Entry 7ZRC (electron microscopy, 3.50 A resolution); this record covers chains B and G of the 9 polymer chains in the assembly.

[Chain B]
Molecule: Spike glycoprotein, Fibritin
Source organism: Severe acute respiratory syndrome coronavirus 2
UniProtKB: chimeric construct of P0DTC2, P10104: residues 1-1205 from P0DTC2 (SPIKE_SARS2) positions 1-1205 (same numbers); residues 1208-1234 from P10104 positions 458-484 (UniProt number = residue number - 750)
Sequence (1285 residues; numbered 1 to 1285; the number before each row is that of its first residue):
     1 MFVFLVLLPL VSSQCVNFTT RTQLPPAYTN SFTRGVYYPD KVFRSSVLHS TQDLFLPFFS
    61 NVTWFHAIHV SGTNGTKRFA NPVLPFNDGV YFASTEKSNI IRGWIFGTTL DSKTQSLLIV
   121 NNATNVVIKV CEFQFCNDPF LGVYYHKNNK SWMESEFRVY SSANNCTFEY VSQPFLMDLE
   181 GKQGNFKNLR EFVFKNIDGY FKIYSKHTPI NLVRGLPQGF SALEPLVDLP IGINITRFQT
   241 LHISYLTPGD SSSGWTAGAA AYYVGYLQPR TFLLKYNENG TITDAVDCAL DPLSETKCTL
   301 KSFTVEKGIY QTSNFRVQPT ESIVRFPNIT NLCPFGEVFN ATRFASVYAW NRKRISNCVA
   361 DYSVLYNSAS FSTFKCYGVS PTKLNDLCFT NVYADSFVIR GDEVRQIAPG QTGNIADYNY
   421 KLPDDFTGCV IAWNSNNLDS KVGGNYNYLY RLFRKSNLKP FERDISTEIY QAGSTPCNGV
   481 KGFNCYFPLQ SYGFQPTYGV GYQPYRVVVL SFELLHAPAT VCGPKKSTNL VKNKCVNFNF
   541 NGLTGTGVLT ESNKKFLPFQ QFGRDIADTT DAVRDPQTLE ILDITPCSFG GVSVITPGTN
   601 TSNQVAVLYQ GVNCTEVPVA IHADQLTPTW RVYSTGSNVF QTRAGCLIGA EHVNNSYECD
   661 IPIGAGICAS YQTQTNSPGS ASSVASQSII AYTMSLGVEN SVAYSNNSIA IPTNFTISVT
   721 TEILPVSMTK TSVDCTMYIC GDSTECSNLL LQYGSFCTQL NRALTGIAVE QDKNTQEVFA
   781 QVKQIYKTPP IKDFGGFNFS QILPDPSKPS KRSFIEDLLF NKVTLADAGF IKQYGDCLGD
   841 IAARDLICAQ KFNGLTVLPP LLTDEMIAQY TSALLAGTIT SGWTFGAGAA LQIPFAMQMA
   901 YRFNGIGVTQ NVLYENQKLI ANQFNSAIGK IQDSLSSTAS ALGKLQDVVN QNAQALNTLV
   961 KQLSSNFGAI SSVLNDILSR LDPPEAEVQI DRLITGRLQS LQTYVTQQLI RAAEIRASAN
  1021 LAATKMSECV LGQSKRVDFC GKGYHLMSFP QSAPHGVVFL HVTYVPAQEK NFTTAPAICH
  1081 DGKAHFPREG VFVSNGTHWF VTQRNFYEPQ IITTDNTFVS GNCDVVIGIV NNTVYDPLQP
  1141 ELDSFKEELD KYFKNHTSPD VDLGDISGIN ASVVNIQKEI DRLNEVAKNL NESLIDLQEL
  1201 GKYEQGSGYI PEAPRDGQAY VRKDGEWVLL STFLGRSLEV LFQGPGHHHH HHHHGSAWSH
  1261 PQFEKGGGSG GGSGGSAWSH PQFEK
Unresolved in the structure: 1-12, 73-74, 180-185, 187, 250-256, 620-637, 674-685, 825-851, 1145-1285
Cystine bridges: Cys15-Cys136, Cys131-Cys166, Cys288-Cys298, Cys333-Cys358, Cys376-Cys429, Cys388-Cys522, Cys477-Cys485, Cys535-Cys587, Cys614-Cys646, Cys659-Cys668, Cys735-Cys757, Cys740-Cys746, Cys1029-Cys1040, Cys1079-Cys1123
Covalently attached groups: N-acetylglucosamine (NAG) linked to Asn61, Asn165, Asn279, Asn328, Asn340, Asn613, Asn654, Asn706, Asn714, Asn798, Asn1071, Asn1095, Asn1131
Differences from the reference sequence: variant Phe18 (Leu in P0DTC2), Ala80 (Asp in P0DTC2), Gly215 (Asp in P0DTC2), Asn414 (Lys417 in P0DTC2), Lys481 (Glu484 in P0DTC2), Tyr498 (Asn501 in P0DTC2), Gly611 (Asp614 in P0DTC2), Val698 (Ala701 in P0DTC2); engineered mutation Ile243 (Arg246 in P0DTC2), Gly679 (Arg682 in P0DTC2), Ser680 (Arg683 in P0DTC2), Ser682 (Arg685 in P0DTC2), Pro983 (Lys986 in P0DTC2), Pro984 (Val987 in P0DTC2), Leu1229 (Phe479 in P10104); linker (1206-1207); expression tag (1235-1285)
UniProt features mapped onto this chain:
  - glycosylation (N-linked (GlcNAc...) asparagine): Asn17 (complex), Asn61 (hybrid), Asn74 (complex), Asn122 (hybrid), Asn149 (complex), Asn165 (complex), Asn234 (high mannose), Asn331 (complex), Asn603 (hybrid)

[Chain G]
Molecule: Omi-38 Fab Light Chain
Source organism: Homo sapiens
Notes: antibody fragment or engineered binder
Sequence (108 residues; numbered 1 to 108; the number before each row is that of its first residue):
     1 AIRMTQSPST LSASVGDRVT ITCRASQTIN SWLAWYQQKP GKAPKLLIYD ASNLESGVPS
    61 RFSGSGSGTE FTLTISSLQP DDFATYYCQQ YESYSPITFG QGTRLEIK
Cystine bridges: Cys23-Cys88

[Chain B / chain G interface]
Pairs across the interface (14):
  Thr342(B) - Trp32(G)
  Thr342(B) - Asp50(G)
  Arg343(B) - Trp32(G)
  Arg343(B) - Asp50(G)  salt bridge
  Arg343(B) - Tyr91(G)
  Asn437(B) - Asn30(G)  hydrogen bond (backbone-side chain)
  Leu438(B) - Asn30(G)
  Leu438(B) - Trp32(G)  hydrogen bond (backbone-side chain)
  Lys441(B) - Tyr91(G)  hydrogen bond (side chain-backbone)
  Lys441(B) - Glu92(G)
  Lys441(B) - Tyr94(G)
  Val442(B) - Ser93(G)
  Gly443(B) - Tyr94(G)
  Gly444(B) - Tyr94(G)
Interface residues without a listed pair, chain B (9 interface residues in all): Ser440
Interface residues without a listed pair, chain G (9 interface residues in all): Ser31, Ser95

[Overview]
Chain B and chain G each contribute 9 residues to their interface; the contacts include 3 hydrogen bonds and 1
salt bridge. Polar contacts include Arg343(B)-Asp50(G), Asn437(B)-Asn30(G) and Leu438(B)-Trp32(G).
N-acetylglucosamine is covalently linked to Asn61(B), Asn165(B), Asn279(B), Asn328(B), Asn340(B) and Asn613(B)
and 7 more.
Chain B is Spike glycoprotein, Fibritin (Severe acute respiratory syndrome coronavirus 2) and chain G is
Omi-38 Fab Light Chain (Homo sapiens); the structure, Omi-38 fab in complex with sars-cov-2 beta spike, was
determined by electron microscopy (same publication as 7ZF6, 7ZF7, 7ZFD, 7ZFF, 7ZR7 and 7ZR8).
